PDB entry 6YXX | electron microscopy, 3.90 A resolution | chains AA and BA of the 87 polymer chains in the assembly

Chain AA:
Molecule: 12S ribosomal RNA
From: Trypanosoma brucei brucei
Sequence (1176 nucleotides; each row starts with the number of its first residue):
     1 AUUUUACCAA UUAAGAAGAA UAUUAUAAUA AUGGGUGUCU UAUAUUUUAA AUAAAUAUUU
    61 AAAUUCCGUG UAGUAAAUUU AUUAUUUGUA UUAUUUAUAU AAUAGGUGUA UUAUAUUUAA
   121 AUUUUAAAUU UGUUGUUUUA UAUUUAGAUA CAUAUUUAUA GAUUAAUAUA UUUAAAUAAU
   181 AUUUUAAAAU UUAUUGAACU GUNNNNNNNN NNNNNNNNNN NNNNNNNNNN NNNNNNNNNN
   241 NNNNNNNNNN NNNNNNNNNN NNNNNNNNNN NNNACCAAAU AAAUAUAGUA AGAUUAUUUU
   301 AGUUGAAUUA AUAAAUAAAU AUUUAUUUUU CUUUGUAAAU AUUAUGAACA AUUUAAAAAU
   361 UAAUCUGUUU AACUAAAAUG UUAUAUAUAA UAAUCUAAGU UAAUUUGAAU AUUAAAAGUA
   421 CAAGUAUAAU UUGUAAUUCU AAAGUAUUUU AAUGGUAUAU UUUUAGUAGG UAAAUGAAAA
   481 GUAUAAAUGG AUAUAACUUA AUAUUUAAUA UUUGUUUAAU GAAAAGUAUU UUAUUAUUAU
   541 AUUGUAUAGU AUUAUUAUAG UGUAUAGUUU UUUAAAAAUA UAAAAAUAUU GUUAAUAAAA
   601 UUAUCGUAUU UUAAGUGCGU UUAUUAAAUG CGUUUGUCUA AGAUAAUUAU UUAAGAUUAU
   661 UCUUGUAAAU AUAUUUAAAU AUUAAUAAUU CUUAAAAUAA AAAAAUAUCC UCAAUUGCAA
   721 UAUUAUUGUA GCAUAGUAAU UUGUUAACUA AAUAUUAAAG UGUUCCAUAG AAAAUUUUUA
   781 AAUUACAACA AAUAAAAUAA AGUAUGAAUU AAUAUCAAAA UUUUAAUAAA AAUUAAAAAA
   841 UUAAAAUAGG GCAAGUCCUA CUCUCCUUUA CAAAGAGAAC AUUAUGAUAU GUAAUUGUAU
   901 GUUUGAUUGG GGCAAUACUA UAUUUAUUUA UAUAGCAUAA GAACUAUAUU CUUUGAAAUU
   961 AUAAAAGGUU CGAGCAGGUU AACAAGCAUU AAAAAUAAAU GUGUUUCAUC GUCUACUUAU
  1021 UACCAUGAUU GNNNNNNNNN NNNNNNNNNA AUUCGUUAGU UGGGUUAAAA UCGUUGUAAA
  1081 GCAGAUUUGU UUAUAUAUUU AAUUUUUAUA AUUAAUAAUA AUUAAUAUAA GUACGCAAGG
  1141 AUUGAUUAUU GAAAAAAGAA AGAAGAAUAU AAUUUA
Not modelled in the structure: 197-202, 274-277, 396-442, 596-786, 1023-1032, 1050-1058, 1066-1070
Bound ions: Mg2+ site 1: C8, G108; Mg2+ site 2 near A30 (its only coordinating residue here); Mg2+ site 3 near A146 (its only coordinating residue here); Mg2+ site 4 near A1083 (its only coordinating residue here); Mg2+ site 5: U1106, U1107

Chain BA:
Protein: mL67
From: Trypanosoma brucei brucei
UniProtKB: D0A5V6 (D0A5V6_TRYB9); residues 1-831 here = UniProt positions 1-831
Sequence (831 residues; row label = number of the first residue in the row):
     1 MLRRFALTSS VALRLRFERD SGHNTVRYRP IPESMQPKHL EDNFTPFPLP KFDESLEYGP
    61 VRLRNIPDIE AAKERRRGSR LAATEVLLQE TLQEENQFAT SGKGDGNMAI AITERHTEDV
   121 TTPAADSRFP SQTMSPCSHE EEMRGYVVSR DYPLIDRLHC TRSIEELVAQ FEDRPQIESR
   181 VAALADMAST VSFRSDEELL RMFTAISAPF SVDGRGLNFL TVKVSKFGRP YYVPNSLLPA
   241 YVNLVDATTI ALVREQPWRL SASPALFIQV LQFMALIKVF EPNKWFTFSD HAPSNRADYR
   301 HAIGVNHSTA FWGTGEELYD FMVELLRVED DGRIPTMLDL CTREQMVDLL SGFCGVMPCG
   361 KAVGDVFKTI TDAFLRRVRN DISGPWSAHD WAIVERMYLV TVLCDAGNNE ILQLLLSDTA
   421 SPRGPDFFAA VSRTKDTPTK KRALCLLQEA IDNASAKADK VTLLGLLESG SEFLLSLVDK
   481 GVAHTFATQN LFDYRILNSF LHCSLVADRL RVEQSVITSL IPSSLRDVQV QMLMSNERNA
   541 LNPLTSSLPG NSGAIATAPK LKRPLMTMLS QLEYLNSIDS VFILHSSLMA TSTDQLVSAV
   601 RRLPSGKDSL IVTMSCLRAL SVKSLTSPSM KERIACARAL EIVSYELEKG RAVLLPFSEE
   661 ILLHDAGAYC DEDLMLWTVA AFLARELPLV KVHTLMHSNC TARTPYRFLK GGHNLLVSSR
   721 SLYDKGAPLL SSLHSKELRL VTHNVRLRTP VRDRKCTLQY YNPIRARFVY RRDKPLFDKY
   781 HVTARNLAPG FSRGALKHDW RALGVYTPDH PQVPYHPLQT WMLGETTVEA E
Not modelled in the structure: 1-14, 98-126, 547-558, 825-831

Interface between chain AA and chain BA:
Residue-residue contacts - 113 pairs, chain AA then chain BA:
  A1(AA) with Pro175(BA), phosphate contact; Pro209(BA), hydrogen bond to the base; Phe219(BA), base contact
  U2(AA) with Lys631(BA), salt bridge to the phosphate; Lys755(BA), hydrogen bond to the sugar
  U3(AA) with Phe288(BA), sugar contact; Thr591(BA), base contact; Ser629(BA), base contact; Lys631(BA), base contact
  U4(AA) with Ala590(BA), base contact; Thr591(BA), base contact; Gln595(BA), base contact; His697(BA), hydrogen bond to the base; Ser698(BA), hydrogen bond to the phosphate; Arg746(BA), hydrogen bond to the sugar
  U5(AA) with Lys223(BA), hydrogen bond to the phosphate; Pro230(BA), sugar contact; Tyr232(BA), sugar contact; Ser289(BA), hydrogen bond to the sugar; His291(BA), base contact; Ser698(BA), hydrogen bond to the phosphate; Arg746(BA), salt bridge to the phosphate
  A6(AA) with Lys223(BA), salt bridge to the phosphate; Pro230(BA), sugar contact
  G106(AA) with Asn744(BA), sugar contact; Val745(BA), phosphate contact; Arg746(BA), hydrogen bond to the phosphate
  U107(AA) with Arg739(BA), sugar contact; Leu740(BA), base contact; His743(BA), salt bridge to the phosphate; Asn744(BA), hydrogen bond to the phosphate
  G108(AA) with Tyr706(BA), sugar contact; Lys736(BA), phosphate contact
  U109(AA) with Tyr706(BA), hydrogen bond to the phosphate; Lys736(BA), salt bridge to the phosphate
  A110(AA) with Arg229(BA), hydrogen bond to the sugar; His291(BA), base contact; Ala292(BA), base contact
  U117(AA) with Lys736(BA), sugar contact; Glu737(BA), sugar contact
  U118(AA) with Val717(BA), base contact; Ser718(BA), base contact; Ser719(BA), base contact; His734(BA), base contact; Ser735(BA), phosphate contact; Lys736(BA), salt bridge to the phosphate
  A119(AA) with Lys710(BA), base contact
  A838(AA) with Phe227(BA), base contact
  U1104(AA) with Lys226(BA), sugar contact
  U1105(AA) with Lys226(BA), salt bridge to the phosphate
  A1110(AA) with His307(BA), hydrogen bond to the sugar
  A1111(AA) with Arg300(BA), salt bridge to the phosphate; Ala302(BA), hydrogen bond to the sugar; His307(BA), sugar contact
  U1112(AA) with Arg300(BA), salt bridge to the phosphate
  U1113(AA) with Arg300(BA), hydrogen bond to the base; His301(BA), hydrogen bond to the base; Ala302(BA), hydrogen bond to the base
  A1114(AA) with Ala302(BA), base contact; Ile303(BA), base contact
  A1156(AA) with Gly304(BA), sugar contact; Val305(BA), sugar contact
  A1157(AA) with Val233(BA), base contact; Pro234(BA), base contact; Arg296(BA), sugar contact; Val305(BA), phosphate contact; Asn306(BA), hydrogen bond to the phosphate; Ser308(BA), hydrogen bond to the base; Thr309(BA), base contact; Trp312(BA), base contact
  G1158(AA) with Val222(BA), sugar contact; Val224(BA), phosphate contact; Tyr231(BA), hydrogen bond to the phosphate; Val233(BA), sugar contact; Pro234(BA), base contact; Asn235(BA), base contact; Ser236(BA), base contact
  A1159(AA) with Thr757(BA), sugar contact; Tyr761(BA), base contact; Pro763(BA), sugar contact; His798(BA), hydrogen bond to the base
  A1160(AA) with Asn762(BA), sugar contact; Pro763(BA), sugar contact; Ile764(BA), base contact; Arg767(BA), base contact
  A1161(AA) with Ile764(BA), phosphate contact
  G1162(AA) with Ile764(BA), base contact; Phe768(BA), base contact
  A1163(AA) with Arg771(BA), hydrogen bond to the base
  A1164(AA) with Arg767(BA), hydrogen bond to the sugar
  G1165(AA) with Arg771(BA), salt bridge to the phosphate
  A1166(AA) with Phe768(BA), base contact; Arg771(BA), hydrogen bond to the sugar; Arg772(BA), salt bridge to the phosphate; Asp773(BA), base contact; Pro775(BA), sugar contact; Leu776(BA), sugar contact
  U1170(AA) with Arg772(BA), salt bridge to the phosphate
  A1171(AA) with Tyr770(BA), base contact; Arg772(BA), hydrogen bond to the sugar
  A1172(AA) with Arg772(BA), phosphate contact; Asp773(BA), base contact; Lys774(BA), base contact; Val782(BA), hydrogen bond to the base; Thr783(BA), base contact; Ala784(BA), hydrogen bond to the base
  U1173(AA) with Arg772(BA), salt bridge to the phosphate
  U1174(AA) with Lys774(BA), phosphate contact
  U1175(AA) with Lys774(BA), base contact; His781(BA), hydrogen bond to the base
  A1176(AA) with Phe777(BA), base contact; Asp778(BA), hydrogen bond to the base; His781(BA), hydrogen bond to the base
Interface residues without a listed pair, chain AA (46 interface residues in all): G105, A839, U1106, U1109, A1154, A1167
Interface residues without a listed pair, chain BA (85 interface residues in all): Ile177, Arg180, Thr221, Gly228, Phe311, Leu588, Ser592, Arg707, Tyr760

Overview:
The interface between chain AA and chain BA involves 46 residues on one side and 85 on the other, with 30
hydrogen bonds and 13 salt bridges. Polar pairs include A1(AA)-Pro209(BA), U4(AA)-His697(BA) and
U1113(AA)-Arg300(BA). C8(AA) and G108(AA) form the Mg2+ site 1.
Chain AA is 12S ribosomal RNA and chain BA is mL67, both from Trypanosoma brucei brucei; the structure, State
A of the Trypanosoma brucei mitoribosomal large subunit assembly intermediate, was determined by electron
microscopy, deposited together with 6YXY.
